Entry 7XNL (electron microscopy, 3.10 A resolution); this record covers chains A and B of the 8 polymer chains in the assembly.

[Chain A]
Name: Potassium voltage-gated channel subfamily KQT member 1
Source organism: Homo sapiens
UniProtKB: P51787 (KCNQ1_HUMAN); numbering as in UniProt (aligned over 1-676)
Chain sequence (692 residues; numbered 1 to 692; the number before each row is that of its first residue):
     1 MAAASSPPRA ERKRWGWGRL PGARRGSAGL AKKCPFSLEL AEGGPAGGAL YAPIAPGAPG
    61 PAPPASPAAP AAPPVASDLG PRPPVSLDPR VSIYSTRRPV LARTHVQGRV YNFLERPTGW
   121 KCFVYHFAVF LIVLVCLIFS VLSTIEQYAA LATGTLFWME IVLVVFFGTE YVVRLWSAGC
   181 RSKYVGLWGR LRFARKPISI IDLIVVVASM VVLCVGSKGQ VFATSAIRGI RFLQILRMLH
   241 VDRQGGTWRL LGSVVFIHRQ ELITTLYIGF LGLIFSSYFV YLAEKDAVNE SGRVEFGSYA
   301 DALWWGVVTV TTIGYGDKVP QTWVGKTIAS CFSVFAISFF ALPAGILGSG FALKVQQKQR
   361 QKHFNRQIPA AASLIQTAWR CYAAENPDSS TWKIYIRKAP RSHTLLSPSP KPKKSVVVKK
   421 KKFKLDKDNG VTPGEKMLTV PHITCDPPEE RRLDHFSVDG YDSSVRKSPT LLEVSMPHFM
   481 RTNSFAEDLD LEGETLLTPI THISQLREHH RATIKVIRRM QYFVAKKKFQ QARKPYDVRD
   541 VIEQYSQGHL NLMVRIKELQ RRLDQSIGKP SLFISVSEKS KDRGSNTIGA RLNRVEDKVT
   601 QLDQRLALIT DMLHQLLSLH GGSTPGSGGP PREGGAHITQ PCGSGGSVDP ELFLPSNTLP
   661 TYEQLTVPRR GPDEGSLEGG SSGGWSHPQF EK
Unresolved in the structure: 1-103, 219-222, 397-505, 565-692
Construct notes: expression tag (677-692)
Ion coordination: K+ site 1: T312, I313 (shared with 2 residues of chain C; 2 residues of chain E; 2 residues of chain G); K+ site 2: T312 (shared with 1 residue of chain C; 1 residue of chain E; 1 residue of chain G); K+ site 3: I313, G314 (shared with 2 residues of chain C; 2 residues of chain E; 2 residues of chain G); K+ site 4: G314, Y315 (shared with 2 residues of chain C; 2 residues of chain E; 2 residues of chain G)
Small-molecule neighbours:
  - I0S ((2R)-N-[4-(4-methoxyphenyl)-1,3-thiazol-2-yl]-1-(4-methylbenzene-1-sulfonyl)piperidine-2-carboxamide), molecule 1: W248, L251, V255, L262, T265, L266, F339, F340, P343, L347
  - I0S, molecule 2: I268, L271, G272, F275, F332, V334, F335, A336, F339
  - PIO ([(2R)-2-octanoyloxy-3-[oxidanyl-[(1R,2R,3S,4R,5R,6S)-2,3,6-tris(oxidanyl)-4,5-diphosphonooxy-cyclohexyl]oxy-phosphoryl]oxy-propyl] octanoate): R181, K183, Y184, K196, P197, Q244, G245, W248, R249, G252
Swiss-Prot annotation at these positions:
  - region: M238 to G246 (Interaction with KCNE3), A370 to Y382 (Interaction with CALM), K515 to F529 (Interaction with CALM), P535 to L572 (Interaction with KCNE1 C-terminus), I588 to L616 (Interaction with AKAP9), G589 to H620 (C-terminal assembly domain (tetramerization))
  - binding site (a 1,2-diacyl-sn-glycero-3-phospho-(1D-myo-inositol-4,5-bisphosphate)): Q244
  - modified residue (Phosphoserine): S27, S407, S409
  - glycosylation: N289 (N-linked (GlcNAc...) asparagine)
  - natural variant: A2 (A2V: In LQT1; uncertain significance), P7 (P7S: In LQT1; uncertain significance), A46 (A46T: In LQT1; uncertain significance), P64 to P70 (deletion: In LQT1; uncertain significance), S66 (S66F: In LQT1; uncertain significance), A71 to P73 (deletion: In LQT1), P73 (P73T: In LQT1; uncertain significance), Y111 (Y111C: In LQT1; uncertain significance), E115 (E115G: In LQT1), P117 (P117L: In LQT1; uncertain significance), C122 (C122Y: In LQT1), F127 (F127L: In LQT1; uncertain significance), 163 further natural variant entries in UniProt
  - mutagenesis: S27 (S27A: No phosphorylation by PKA. Decreases delayed rectifier potassium channel activity), R231 (R231A: Strongly inhibits SLC5A3 transporter activity), V324 (V324L: Has a voltage-gated potassium channel activity. Inhibition of voltage-gated potassium channel activity by KCNE4), K326 (K326R: Has a voltage-gated potassium channel activity. Disrupts KCNE4-mediated voltage-gated potassium channel activity inhibition), T327 (T327V: Has a voltage-gated potassium channel activity. Disrupts KCNE4-mediated voltage-gated potassium channel activity inhibition), I328 (I328L: Has a voltage-gated potassium channel activity. Inhibition of voltage-gated potassium channel activity by KCNE4), S338 (S338C: Inhibits voltage-gated potassium channel activity), F340 (F340C: Inhibits voltage-gated potassium channel activity), I375 (I375D: Reduced protein expression, probably due to misfolding and proteasomal degradation. No detectable electrophysiological activity. Reduced electrophysiological activity in the presence of KCNE1), V516 (V516D: Reduced protein expression, probably due to misfolding and proteasomal degradation. Significantly reduced electrophysiological activity ...), K526 (K526N: Decreased interaction with PIP2 and calmodulin/CALM in the presence of calcium. Insensitive to gating modulation by calcified CALM. Impaired IKS current ...), K527 (K527N: Decreased interaction with PIP2 and calmodulin/CALM in the presence of calcium. Decreased interaction with PIP2 and CALM in the presence of calcium; when associated with N-526 ...), 5 further mutagenesis entries in UniProt
From the paper describing this entry:
  - binding site for PIO: R181, K183, K196, R249
  - specificity-determining residues: L266, F335 (by similarity / conservation)

[Chain B]
Name: Calmodulin-3
Source organism: Homo sapiens
UniProtKB: P0DP25 (CALM3_HUMAN); residues 1-149 here = UniProt positions 1-149
Chain sequence (177 residues; row label = number of the first residue in the row):
     1 MADQLTEEQI AEFKEAFSLF DKDGDGTITT KELGTVMRSL GQNPTEAELQ DMINEVDADG
    61 NGTIDFPEFL TMMARKMKDT DSEEEIREAF RVFDKDGNGY ISAAELRHVM TNLGEKLTDE
   121 EVDEMIREAD IDGDGQVNYE EFVQMMTAKL EGGSSGGLVP RGSGGSSGGH HHHHHHH
Unresolved in the structure: 1-5, 150-177
Construct notes: expression tag (150-177)
Swiss-Prot annotation at these positions:
  - binding site (Ca(2+)): D21, D23, D25, T27, E32, D57, D59, N61, T63, E68, D94, D96, N98, Y100, E105, D130, D132, D134, Q136, E141
  - modified residue: A2 (N-acetylalanine), K22 (N6-acetyllysine), T45 (Phosphothreonine), S82 (Phosphoserine), K95 (N6-acetyllysine), Y100 (Phosphotyrosine), S102 (Phosphoserine), T111 (Phosphothreonine), K116 (N6,N6,N6-trimethyllysine), Y139 (Phosphotyrosine)
  - cross-link: K22 (Glycyl lysine isopeptide (Lys-Gly) (interchain with G-Cter in SUMO2))
  - natural variant: A103 (A103V: In CPVT6), D130 (D130G: In LQT16), E141 (E141K: In LQT16)
From the paper describing this entry:
  - binding site for PIO: R91

[How chain A and chain B interact]
Residue-residue contacts (63):
  N112(A) - D96(B)  hydrogen bond
  R116(A) - D96(B)  salt bridge
  R116(A) - N98(B)  hydrogen bond
  C180(A) - N98(B)
  C180(A) - Y100(B)
  R181(A) - G97(B)  hydrogen bond (side chain-backbone)
  R181(A) - N98(B)
  R181(A) - Y100(B)
  S182(A) - N98(B)  hydrogen bond (backbone-backbone)
  S182(A) - G99(B)
  S182(A) - Y100(B)
  S182(A) - N138(B)
  S182(A) - E140(B)
  I368(A) - V92(B)  hydrophobic
  I368(A) - F93(B)  hydrophobic
  A371(A) - A89(B)
  A372(A) - L113(B)  hydrophobic
  S373(A) - G114(B)
  L374(A) - A89(B)  hydrophobic
  I375(A) - A89(B)
  I375(A) - F90(B)
  Q376(A) - V109(B)  hydrogen bond (side chain-backbone)
  Q376(A) - M110(B)  hydrogen bond (side chain-backbone)
  Q376(A) - L113(B)  hydrogen bond (side chain-backbone)
  Q376(A) - G114(B)
  Q376(A) - E115(B)  hydrogen bond (side chain-backbone)
  Q376(A) - L117(B)
  A378(A) - M77(B)
  W379(A) - E121(B)
  W379(A) - M125(B)  hydrophobic
  W379(A) - M146(B)
  R380(A) - E115(B)  salt bridge
  R380(A) - K116(B)
  Y382(A) - M145(B)
  Y382(A) - M146(B)  hydrophobic
  S390(A) - E124(B)  hydrogen bond
  T391(A) - E121(B)  hydrogen bond
  K393(A) - T118(B)
  K393(A) - E120(B)
  Y395(A) - Q42(B)
  H509(A) - L19(B)
  H510(A) - L40(B)
  T513(A) - F20(B)
  T513(A) - V36(B)
  V516(A) - F20(B)  hydrophobic
  V516(A) - M73(B)  hydrophobic
  I517(A) - F20(B)  hydrophobic
  I517(A) - L33(B)  hydrophobic
  I517(A) - M37(B)  hydrophobic
  R519(A) - M73(B)
  M520(A) - V56(B)  hydrophobic
  M520(A) - M72(B)  hydrophobic
  Q521(A) - M52(B)
  Y522(A) - S82(B)  hydrogen bond
  Y522(A) - I86(B)
  F523(A) - R75(B)
  V524(A) - D51(B)
  V524(A) - M52(B)  hydrophobic
  K526(A) - S82(B)
  K527(A) - E55(B)  salt bridge
  K528(A) - E48(B)  salt bridge
  K528(A) - D51(B)  salt bridge
  R533(A) - E88(B)  salt bridge
Other interface residues (no listed pair), chain A (43 interface residues in all): K183, V185, P369, S389, I394, A512, I514, F529
Other interface residues (no listed pair), chain B (49 interface residues in all): E15, A16, F69, E85, K149

[Summary]
43 residues of chain A and 49 residues of chain B are in contact; the contacts include 11 hydrogen bonds and 6
salt bridges. Among the polar pairs are R116(A)-D96(B), R380(A)-E115(B) and K527(A)-E55(B). The paper reports
a binding site for PIO at R181(A), K183(A) and R91(B) among others; specificity determinants L266(A) and
F335(A).
Chain A is Potassium voltage-gated channel subfamily KQT member 1 and chain B is Calmodulin-3, both from Homo
sapiens; the structure, human KCNQ1-CaM-ML277-PIP2 complex in state A, was determined by electron microscopy
(same publication as 7XNI, 7XNK and 7XNN).
